Entry 6EKM (X-ray diffraction, 2.76 A resolution); this record covers chains A and B.

== Chain A ==
Protein: Mitotic spindle assembly checkpoint protein MAD2B
Source organism: Mus musculus
UniProt: Q9D752 (MD2L2_MOUSE); residue numbers follow UniProt; this construct covers 1-211
Amino-acid sequence (211 residues; numbered 1 to 211; the number before each row is that of its first residue):
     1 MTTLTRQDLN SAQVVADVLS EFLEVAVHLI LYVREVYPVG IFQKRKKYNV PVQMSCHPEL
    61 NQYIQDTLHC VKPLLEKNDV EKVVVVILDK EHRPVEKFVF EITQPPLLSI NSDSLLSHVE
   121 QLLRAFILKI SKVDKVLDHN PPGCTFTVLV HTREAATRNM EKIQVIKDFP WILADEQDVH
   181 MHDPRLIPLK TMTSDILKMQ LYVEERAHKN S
Not modelled in the structure: 1-8, 208-211
Construct notes: engineered mutation Ser11 (Phe in Q9D752), Ala12 (Gly in Q9D752), Lys132 (Val in Q9D752), Val133 (Cys in Q9D752), Lys135 (Ala in Q9D752)

== Chain B ==
Protein: DNA polymerase zeta catalytic subunit
Source organism: Homo sapiens
Notes: EC 2.7.7.7
UniProt: O60673 (REV3L_HUMAN); numbering as in UniProt (aligned over 1989-2014)
Amino-acid sequence (28 residues; numbered 1987 to 2014; the number before each row is that of its first residue):
  1987 MGDKKIVIMP CKCAPSRQLV QVWLQAKE
Not modelled in the structure: 1987-1988, 2014
Construct notes: initiating methionine (1987); expression tag (1988)

== Chain A / chain B interface ==
Pairs across the interface (61; chain A residue first):
  Glu35(A) - Arg2003(B)  hydrogen bond (backbone-side chain)
  Val36(A) - Arg2003(B)
  Tyr37(A) - Ala2000(B)
  Tyr37(A) - Pro2001(B)  hydrogen bond (side chain-backbone)
  Tyr37(A) - Arg2003(B)
  Tyr37(A) - Val2006(B)  hydrophobic
  Pro38(A) - Arg2003(B)
  Pro38(A) - Val2006(B)
  Pro38(A) - Gln2007(B)
  Pro38(A) - Leu2010(B)  hydrophobic
  Gly40(A) - Leu2010(B)
  Ile41(A) - Val2006(B)  hydrophobic
  Ile41(A) - Trp2009(B)  hydrophobic
  Cys56(A) - Trp2009(B)
  His57(A) - Val2006(B)
  His57(A) - Trp2009(B)
  Pro58(A) - Trp2009(B)
  Leu60(A) - Pro2001(B)  hydrophobic
  Tyr63(A) - Pro1996(B)
  Tyr63(A) - Lys1998(B)  hydrogen bond (side chain-backbone)
  Tyr63(A) - Cys1999(B)
  Tyr63(A) - Ala2000(B)
  Glu81(A) - Lys1991(B)
  Phe146(A) - Ala2000(B)  hydrophobic
  Val148(A) - Ile1994(B)
  Val148(A) - Met1995(B)
  Val148(A) - Pro1996(B)
  Leu149(A) - Val1993(B)  hydrophobic
  Leu149(A) - Ile1994(B)
  Leu149(A) - Met1995(B)  hydrophobic
  Val150(A) - Ile1992(B)
  Val150(A) - Val1993(B)
  Val150(A) - Ile1994(B)  hydrogen bond (backbone-backbone)
  His151(A) - Ile1992(B)
  His151(A) - Val1993(B)
  Thr152(A) - Lys1991(B)
  Thr152(A) - Ile1992(B)  hydrogen bond (backbone-backbone)
  Arg153(A) - Asp1989(B)  hydrogen bond (side chain-backbone)
  Arg153(A) - Lys1990(B)
  Glu154(A) - Asp1989(B)  hydrogen bond (backbone-backbone)
  Glu154(A) - Lys1990(B)  hydrogen bond (backbone-backbone)
  Glu154(A) - Ile1992(B)
  Ala155(A) - Asp1989(B)
  Thr157(A) - Ile1994(B)
  Met160(A) - Ile1994(B)  hydrophobic
  Asp168(A) - Lys1998(B)  hydrogen bond (backbone-side chain)
  Phe169(A) - Pro1996(B)  hydrophobic
  Phe169(A) - Lys1998(B)
  Pro170(A) - Pro1996(B)
  Pro170(A) - Cys1997(B)  hydrogen bond (backbone-backbone)
  Trp171(A) - Ile1994(B)
  Trp171(A) - Met1995(B)
  Trp171(A) - Pro1996(B)
  Trp171(A) - Cys1997(B)
  Ile172(A) - Ile1994(B)
  Ile172(A) - Met1995(B)  hydrogen bond (backbone-backbone)
  Ile172(A) - Cys1997(B)  hydrophobic
  Leu173(A) - Ile1992(B)  hydrophobic
  Leu173(A) - Val1993(B)
  Ala174(A) - Val1993(B)  hydrogen bond (backbone-backbone)
  Asp178(A) - Met1995(B)
Other interface residues (no listed pair), chain A (35 interface residues in all): Glu59, Thr67, Leu74, Val179
Other interface residues (no listed pair), chain B (19 interface residues in all): Ser2002

== Summary ==
35 residues of chain A face 19 of chain B across their interface, with 12 hydrogen bonds. Polar contacts
include Glu35(A)-Arg2003(B), Tyr37(A)-Pro2001(B) and Tyr63(A)-Lys1998(B).
Chain A is Mitotic spindle assembly checkpoint protein MAD2B (Mus musculus) and chain B is DNA polymerase zeta
catalytic subunit (Homo sapiens); the structure, Crystal structure of mammalian Rev7 in complex with human
Rev3 second binding site, was determined by X-ray diffraction.
